8ULR - chains A and C of the 12 polymer chains in the assembly; structure by electron microscopy, 3.30 A resolution.

== Chain A (and C) ==
Name: Envelope glycoprotein gp160
From: Human immunodeficiency virus 1
Notes: chain C of this document is another copy of the same molecule, construct and numbering; everything in this record applies to it too
UniProt: Q2N0S6 (Q2N0S6_9HIV1); the construct lacks a stretch of the UniProt sequence and is renumbered around it, so the offset changes along the chain: 33-138 = UniProt 32-137; 147-185 = UniProt 138-176; 188-306 = UniProt 187-305; 309-321 = UniProt 306-318; 2 more segments
Amino-acid sequence (479 residues; numbered 33 to 513 plus 11 insertion-coded residues; 13 numbers in that range are skipped by the numbering (no residue carries them; nothing is unmodelled there); the number before each row is that of its first residue; a row labelled like 185A-185J holds insertion residues (185A, then the next letters in order)):
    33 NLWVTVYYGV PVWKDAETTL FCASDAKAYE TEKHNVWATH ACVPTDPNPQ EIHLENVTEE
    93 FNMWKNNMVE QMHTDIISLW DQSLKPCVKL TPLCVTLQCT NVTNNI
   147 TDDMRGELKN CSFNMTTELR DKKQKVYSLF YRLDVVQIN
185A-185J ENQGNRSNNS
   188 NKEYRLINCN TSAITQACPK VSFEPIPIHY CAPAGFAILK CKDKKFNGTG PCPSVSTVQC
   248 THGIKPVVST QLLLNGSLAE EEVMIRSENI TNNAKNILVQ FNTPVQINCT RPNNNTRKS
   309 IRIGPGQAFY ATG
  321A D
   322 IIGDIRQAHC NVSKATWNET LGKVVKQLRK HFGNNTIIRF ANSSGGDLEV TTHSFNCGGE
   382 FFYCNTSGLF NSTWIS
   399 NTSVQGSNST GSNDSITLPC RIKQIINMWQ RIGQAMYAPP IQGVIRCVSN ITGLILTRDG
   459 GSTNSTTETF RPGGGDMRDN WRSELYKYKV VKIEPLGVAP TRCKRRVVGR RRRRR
Not modelled in the structure: 58-65, 185A-185J, 399-410, 505-513
Construct notes: conflict Asn332 (Thr330 in Q2N0S6), Cys501 (Ala498 in Q2N0S6); expression tag (505-513)
Disulfide bonds: Cys54-Cys74, Cys119-Cys205, Cys126-Cys196, Cys131-Cys157, Cys218-Cys247, Cys228-Cys239, Cys378-Cys445, Cys385-Cys418
Covalent attachments: N-acetylglucosamine (NAG) linked to Asn133, Asn156, Asn160, Asn197, Asn262, Asn276, Asn295, Asn301, Asn332, Asn355, Asn363, Asn386, Asn448; glycan linked to Asn234

== How chain A and chain C interact ==
Contacting residue pairs (18):
  Pro124(A) with Arg166(C), hydrogen bond (backbone-side chain)
  Cys126(A) with Glu164(C); Leu165(C); Arg166(C), hydrogen bond (backbone-backbone); Pro313(C), hydrophobic
  Val127(A) with Arg166(C); Asp167(C)
  Thr128(A) with Leu165(C); Asp167(C), hydrogen bond
  Asn160(A) with Arg166(C)
  Lys169(A) with Arg166(C)
  Arg192(A) with Leu165(C)
  Cys196(A) with Glu164(C); Pro313(C)
  Asn197(A) with Arg310(C), hydrogen bond (backbone-side chain)
  Thr198(A) with Gly314(C)
  Ser199(A) with Pro313(C)
  Ala200(A) with Pro313(C)
Interface residues without a listed pair, chain A (14 interface residues in all): Thr162, Ile184
Interface residues without a listed pair, chain C (8 interface residues in all): Lys168

== Summary ==
The interface between chain A and chain C involves 14 residues on one side and 8 on the other; the contacts
include 4 hydrogen bonds. Polar contacts include Pro124(A)-Arg166(C), Thr128(A)-Asp167(C) and
Asn197(A)-Arg310(C).
Chain A and chain C are both Envelope glycoprotein gp160 (Human immunodeficiency virus 1); the structure,
Cryo-EM structure of the BG505 SOSIPv2 in complex with bNAb 05_B08 Fabs, was determined by electron microscopy
together with 9D8V, 8UKI, 8ULS, 8ULT and 8ULU from the same study.
